Entry 2E6B (X-ray diffraction, 2.50 A resolution); this record covers chains B and C of the 4 polymer chains in the assembly.

[Chain B (and C)]
Molecule: 5'-nucleotidase surE
From: Thermus thermophilus
Notes: EC 3.1.3.5; chain C of this document is another copy of the same molecule, construct and numbering; everything in this record applies to it too
Reference sequence: Q53W92 (SURE_THET8); numbering as in UniProt (aligned over 1-244)
Sequence (244 residues; row label = number of the first residue in the row):
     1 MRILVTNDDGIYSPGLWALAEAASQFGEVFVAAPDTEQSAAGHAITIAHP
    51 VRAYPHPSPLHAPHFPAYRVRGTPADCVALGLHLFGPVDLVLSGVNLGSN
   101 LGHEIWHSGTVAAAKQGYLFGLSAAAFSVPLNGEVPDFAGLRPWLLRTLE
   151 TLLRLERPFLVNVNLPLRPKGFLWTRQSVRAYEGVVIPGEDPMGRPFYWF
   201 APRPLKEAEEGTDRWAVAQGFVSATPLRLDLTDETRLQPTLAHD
Not modelled in the structure: 37-42, 61-62, 242-244 (chain C: 37-42, 239-244)
Metal / ion sites: Mg2+: Asp-8, Asp-9, Asn-96 (together with tungstate(VI)ion); tungstate(VI)ion W near Asp-8 (its only coordinating residue here)
Small-molecule neighbours: tungstate(VI)ion (WO4): Asp-8, Asp-9, Asn-96, Asn-100, Ser-108, Gly-109, Thr-110
Curated features (UniProtKB/Swiss-Prot):
  - binding site (a divalent metal cation): Asp-8, Asp-9, Ser-39, Asn-96

[Interface between chain B and chain C]
Contacting residue pairs (14):
  Ile-47(B) with Arg-52(C)
  Ala-48(B) with Arg-52(C), hydrogen bond (backbone-side chain); Arg-71(C)
  His-49(B) with His-49(C)
  Pro-50(B) with Pro-50(C)
  Arg-52(B) with Ala-48(C), hydrogen bond (side chain-backbone)
  Asn-132(B) with Arg-195(C), hydrogen bond
  Asp-191(B) with Trp-199(C)
  Pro-192(B) with Ile-187(C), hydrophobic; Trp-199(C)
  Phe-197(B) with Trp-199(C), hydrophobic
  Trp-199(B) with Asp-191(C); Pro-192(C); Phe-197(C), hydrophobic
Also at the interface, not in a pair above, chain C (13 interface residues in all): Glu-190, Met-193

[Summary]
10 residues of chain B and 13 residues of chain C are in contact; the contacts include 3 hydrogen bonds. Polar
contacts include Ala-48(B)/Arg-52(C) and Asn-132(B)/Arg-195(C). Bound to chain B: tungstate(VI)ion. UniProt
lists 4 divalent metal cation-binding residues on chain B.
Both chains are 5'-nucleotidase surE (Thermus thermophilus). Entry 2E6B (Crystal structure of the stationary
phase survival protein SurE from Thermus thermophilus HB8 in complex with ...) was determined by X-ray
diffraction (same publication as 2E69, 2E6C, 2E6E, 2E6G and 2E6H).
